PDB entry 8JWW | electron microscopy, 3.50 A resolution | chains Q and V of the 35 polymer chains in the assembly

# Chain Q
Protein: Tail virion protein G9P
From: Enterobacteria phage M13
Reference sequence: P69538 (G9P_BPM13); numbering as in UniProt (aligned over 1-32)
Sequence (32 residues; each row starts with the number of its first residue):
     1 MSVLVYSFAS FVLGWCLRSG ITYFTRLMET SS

# Chain V
Protein: Capsid protein G8P
From: Enterobacteria phage M13
Reference sequence: P69541 (CAPSD_BPM13); residues 1-50 here correspond to UniProt positions 24-73 (UniProt number = residue number + 23)
Sequence (50 residues; numbered 1 to 50; the number before each row is that of its first residue):
     1 AEGDDPAKAA FNSLQASATE YIGYAWAMVV VIVGATIGIK LFKKFTSKAS
Not modelled in the structure: 1-4

# Chain Q / chain V interface
Contacting residue pairs - 15 pairs, chain Q then chain V:
  Met-1(Q) / Ser-13(V)
  Leu-4(Q) / Ala-10(V)
  Leu-4(Q) / Ser-13(V)
  Phe-8(Q) / Ser-17(V)
  Phe-8(Q) / Ala-18(V)
  Phe-8(Q) / Tyr-21(V)  hydrophobic
  Phe-11(Q) / Tyr-21(V)
  Trp-15(Q) / Tyr-21(V)
  Trp-15(Q) / Ala-25(V)  hydrophobic
  Tyr-23(Q) / Met-28(V)  hydrophobic
  Tyr-23(Q) / Ile-32(V)  hydrophobic
  Arg-26(Q) / Ile-32(V)
  Thr-30(Q) / Thr-36(V)
  Thr-30(Q) / Ile-39(V)
  Thr-30(Q) / Lys-43(V)  hydrogen bond (backbone-side chain)
Interface residues without a listed pair, chain Q (12 interface residues in all): Val-12, Leu-27, Ser-31, Ser-32
Interface residues without a listed pair, chain V (14 interface residues in all): Leu-14, Tyr-24, Ala-35

# In short
12 residues of chain Q and 14 residues of chain V are in contact, with 1 hydrogen bond. Its one
hydrogen-bonded contact is Thr-30(Q)/Lys-43(V).
Chain Q is Tail virion protein G9P and chain V is Capsid protein G8P, both from Enterobacteria phage M13; the
structure, top segment of the bacteriophage M13 mini variant, was determined by electron microscopy.
